PDB entry 5HF1 | X-ray diffraction, 1.75 A resolution | chains A and B

== Chain A ==
Name: Disks large homolog 4
Source organism: Rattus norvegicus
Notes: fragment: PDZ-3 domain
UniProt: P31016 (DLG4_RAT); residues 302-402 here = UniProt positions 302-402
Amino-acid sequence (119 residues; numbered 297 to 415; the number before each row is that of its first residue):
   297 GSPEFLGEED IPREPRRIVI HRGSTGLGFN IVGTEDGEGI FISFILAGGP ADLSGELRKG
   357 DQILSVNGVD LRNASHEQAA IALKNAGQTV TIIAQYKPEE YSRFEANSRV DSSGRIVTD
Unresolved in the structure: 297-298
Construct notes: expression tag (297-301, 403-415); engineered mutation Thr330 (Gly in P31016)
From the paper describing this entry:
  - conformationally variable residues (side-chain flip): His372
  - mutagenesis - G330T, H372A: increased binding to Cysteine-rich PDZ-binding protein (chain B)
  - specificity-determining residues: His372
  - mutagenesis - G330T: unchanged binding to Cysteine-rich PDZ-binding protein (chain B)

== Chain B ==
Name: Cysteine-rich PDZ-binding protein
Notes: fragment: PDZ3-binding domain
UniProt: Q792Q4 (CRIPT_RAT); residues 1-9 here correspond to UniProt positions 93-101 (UniProt number = residue number + 92)
Amino-acid sequence (9 residues; each row starts with the number of its first residue):
     1 TKNYKQFSV
Unresolved in the structure: 1-2
Construct notes: engineered mutation Phe7 (Thr99 in Q792Q4)
Swiss-Prot annotation at these positions:
  - region: Asn3 to Gln6, Ser8, Val9 (Sufficient for interaction with DLG4), Gln6, Ser8, Val9 (PDZ3-binding)

== How chain A and chain B interact ==
Pairs across the interface (27):
  Gly322(A) - Val9(B)
  Leu323(A) - Val9(B)  hydrogen bond (backbone-backbone)
  Gly324(A) - Val9(B)  hydrogen bond (backbone-backbone)
  Phe325(A) - Ser8(B)
  Phe325(A) - Val9(B)  hydrogen bond (backbone-backbone)
  Asn326(A) - Gln6(B)
  Asn326(A) - Phe7(B)
  Asn326(A) - Ser8(B)  hydrogen bond
  Ile327(A) - Gln6(B)
  Ile327(A) - Phe7(B)  hydrogen bond (backbone-backbone)
  Val328(A) - Tyr4(B)  hydrophobic
  Val328(A) - Lys5(B)
  Val328(A) - Gln6(B)
  Gly329(A) - Asn3(B)
  Gly329(A) - Tyr4(B)
  Gly329(A) - Lys5(B)  hydrogen bond (backbone-backbone)
  Thr330(A) - Asn3(B)
  Glu331(A) - Asn3(B)  hydrogen bond (backbone-backbone)
  Asp332(A) - Asn3(B)
  Ser339(A) - Gln6(B)  hydrogen bond
  His372(A) - Asn3(B)  hydrogen bond (side chain-backbone)
  His372(A) - Lys5(B)
  His372(A) - Phe7(B)
  Glu373(A) - Lys5(B)  salt bridge
  Glu373(A) - Phe7(B)
  Ala376(A) - Phe7(B)  hydrophobic
  Lys380(A) - Ser8(B)
Interface residues without a listed pair, chain A (19 interface residues in all): Arg318, Leu379, Phe400
Interface features reported in the paper:
  - hot spots on chain A (mutagenesis) - H372A (34-fold): decreased binding to Cysteine-rich PDZ-binding protein (chain B)

== In short ==
19 residues of chain A face 7 of chain B across their interface; the contacts include 9 hydrogen bonds and 1
salt bridge. Polar contacts include Glu373(A)-Lys5(B), Gly324(A)-Val9(B) and Asn326(A)-Ser8(B). From the
paper: G330T and H372A of chain A increase binding to Cysteine-rich PDZ-binding protein (chain B); the
specificity determinant His372(A).
Chain A is Disks large homolog 4 (Rattus norvegicus) and chain B is Cysteine-rich PDZ-binding protein; the
structure, The third PDZ domain from the synaptic protein PSD-95 (G330T mutant) in complex with a mutant ...,
was determined by X-ray diffraction (same publication as 5HEB, 5HED, 5HEY, 5HFB, 5HFC and 5HFF).
